Entry 7USO (X-ray diffraction, 2.30 A resolution); this record covers chains B and C of the 6 polymer chains in the assembly.

# Chain B
Name: Caspase-3 subunit p12
Organism: Homo sapiens
UniProtKB: P42574 (CASP3_HUMAN); residues 176-277 here = UniProt positions 176-277
Sequence (102 residues; numbered 176 to 277; the number before each row is that of its first residue):
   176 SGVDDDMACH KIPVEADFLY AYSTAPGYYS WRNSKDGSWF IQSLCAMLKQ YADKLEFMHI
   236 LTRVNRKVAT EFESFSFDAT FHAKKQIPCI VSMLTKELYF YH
Disordered / not traced: 176-184, 277
UniProt features mapped onto this chain:
  - modified residue: R207 (Microbial infection: ADP-riboxanated arginine)
  - mutagenesis: R207 (R207A: Abolished ADP-riboxanation by C.violaceum CopC)

# Chain C
Name: Caspase-3 subunit p17
Organism: Homo sapiens
Notes: EC 3.4.22.56
UniProtKB: P42574 (CASP3_HUMAN); residue numbers follow UniProt; this construct covers 29-175
Sequence (147 residues; each row starts with the number of its first residue):
    29 SGISLDNSYK MDYPEMGLCI IINNKNFHKS TGMTSRSGTD VDAANLRETF RNLKYEVRNK
    89 NDLTREEIVE LMRDVSKEDH SKRSSFVCVL LSHGEEGIIF GTNGPVDLKK ITNFFRGDRC
   149 RSLTGKPKLF IIQACRGTEL DCGIETD
Disordered / not traced: 29-33, 175
UniProt features mapped onto this chain:
  - active site: H121, C163
  - modified residue: C163 (S-nitrosocysteine)
  - mutagenesis: D175 (D175A: In P3-D3A mutant; abolished cleavage and activation, leading to prevent thiol protease activity; when associated with A-9 and A-28)

# How chain B and chain C interact
Residue-residue contacts (13):
  H185(B) - T174(C)  hydrogen bond (backbone-side chain)
  K186(B) - C170(C)  hydrogen bond (side chain-backbone)
  K186(B) - I172(C)
  K186(B) - E173(C)
  I187(B) - G171(C)
  I187(B) - I172(C)  hydrogen bond (backbone-backbone)
  P188(B) - D169(C)
  V189(B) - D169(C)  hydrogen bond (backbone-side chain)
  V189(B) - G171(C)
  E190(B) - D169(C)  hydrogen bond (backbone-side chain)
  R238(B) - N35(C)  hydrogen bond
  R241(B) - D34(C)
  R241(B) - N35(C)  hydrogen bond
Also at the interface, not in a pair above, chain B (9 interface residues in all): Y203
Also at the interface, not in a pair above, chain C (10 interface residues in all): K137, R144

# Summary
Chain B and chain C form an interface of 9 and 10 residues respectively, with 7 hydrogen bonds. Polar contacts
include H185(B)-T174(C), K186(B)-C170(C) and V189(B)-D169(C).
Here chain B is Caspase-3 subunit p12 and chain C is Caspase-3 subunit p17, both from Homo sapiens. Entry 7USO
(Crystal Structure of Caspase-3 with Peptide Inhibitor AcITVKD-CHO) was determined by X-ray diffraction (same
publication as 7RNA, 7RNG, 7USP and 7USQ).
